Entry 4MCT (X-ray diffraction, 2.80 A resolution); this record covers chains A and B of the 4 polymer chains in the assembly.

== Chain A ==
Name: Antidote protein
Organism: Proteus vulgaris
UniProt: Q7A224 (Q7A224_PROVU); residues 1-104 here = UniProt positions 1-104
Sequence (125 residues; each row starts with the number of its first residue):
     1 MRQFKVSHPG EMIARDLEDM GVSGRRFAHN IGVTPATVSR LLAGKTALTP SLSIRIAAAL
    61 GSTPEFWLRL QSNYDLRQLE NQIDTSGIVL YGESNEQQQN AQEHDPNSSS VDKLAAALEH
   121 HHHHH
Disordered / not traced: 93-125
Sequence notes: expression tag (105-125)
Modified residues: Mse-1 (selenomethionine; parent Met); Mse-12 (selenomethionine; parent Met); Mse-20 (selenomethionine; parent Met)
From the paper describing this entry:
  - self-association interface (contacts with another copy of this molecule): Ile-54, Leu-68, Leu-76, Leu-79, Ile-83, Ile-88, Tyr-91

== Chain B ==
Name: Killer protein
Organism: Proteus vulgaris
UniProt: Q7A225 (Q7A225_PROVU); residue numbers follow UniProt; this construct covers 1-92
Sequence (93 residues; row label = number of the first residue in the row; numbering starts at 0):
     0 MMIKSFKHKG LKLLFEKGVT SGVPAQDVDR INDRLQAIDT ATEIGELNRQ IYKLHPLKGD
    60 REGYWSITVR ANWRITFQFI NGDAYILNYE DYH
Disordered / not traced: 91-92
Sequence notes: expression tag (0)
Modified residues: Mse-0 (selenomethionine; parent Met); Mse-1 (selenomethionine; parent Met)
From the paper describing this entry:
  - catalytic residues: His-92 (citing earlier work)

== Chain A / chain B interface ==
Pairs across the interface (35; chain A residue first):
  Mse-1(A) / Phe-14(B)
  Mse-1(A) / Glu-15(B)
  Arg-2(A) / Phe-14(B)
  Gln-3(A) / Phe-14(B)
  Gln-3(A) / Asn-31(B)  hydrogen bond (side chain-backbone)
  Gln-3(A) / Gln-35(B)
  Phe-4(A) / Phe-14(B)  hydrogen bond (backbone-backbone)
  Phe-4(A) / Glu-15(B)
  Phe-4(A) / Lys-16(B)
  Phe-4(A) / Gly-17(B)
  Lys-5(A) / Asn-31(B)  hydrogen bond (backbone-side chain)
  Val-6(A) / Gln-35(B)
  Ser-7(A) / Asp-32(B)
  Ser-7(A) / Gln-35(B)  hydrogen bond (backbone-side chain)
  Mse-12(A) / Asp-32(B)
  Mse-12(A) / Gln-35(B)
  Arg-15(A) / Asp-28(B)
  Arg-15(A) / Asp-32(B)  salt bridge
  Asp-16(A) / Arg-48(B)  salt bridge
  Asp-16(A) / Ile-50(B)
  Asp-19(A) / Arg-29(B)  salt bridge
  Mse-20(A) / Ile-50(B)  hydrophobic
  Leu-60(A) / Arg-48(B)  hydrogen bond (backbone-side chain)
  Ser-62(A) / Glu-45(B)  hydrogen bond (side chain-backbone)
  Thr-63(A) / Glu-45(B)  hydrogen bond
  Phe-66(A) / Ala-36(B)
  Phe-66(A) / Ala-40(B)
  Trp-67(A) / Arg-48(B)
  Arg-69(A) / Thr-39(B)  hydrogen bond (side chain-backbone)
  Arg-69(A) / Ala-40(B)
  Arg-69(A) / Thr-41(B)
  Arg-69(A) / Glu-45(B)  salt bridge
  Leu-70(A) / Gln-35(B)
  Leu-70(A) / Thr-39(B)
  Asn-73(A) / Thr-39(B)
Also at the interface, not in a pair above, chain A (22 interface residues in all): Gly-61, Glu-65
Also at the interface, not in a pair above, chain B (20 interface residues in all): Leu-13, Arg-33, Leu-34, Asp-38
The authors on this interface:
  - specific contacts: Gln-3(A)/Asn-31(B) (hydrogen bond), Phe-4(A)/Phe-14(B) (backbone contact), Arg-15(A)/Asp-32(B) (salt bridge), Asp-16(A)/Arg-48(B) (salt bridge), Asp-19(A)/Arg-29(B) (salt bridge), Arg-69(A)/Glu-45(B) (salt bridge)
  - interface residues, chain A: Lys-5(A), Ser-7(A), Mse-12(A), Phe-66(A), Leu-70(A)
  - interface residues, chain B: Leu-13(B), Asn-31(B), Asp-32(B), Gln-35(B), Ala-36(B), Thr-39(B)

== Overview ==
Chain A and chain B form an interface of 22 and 20 residues respectively; the contacts include 8 hydrogen
bonds and 4 salt bridges. Among the polar pairs are Arg-15(A)/Asp-32(B), Asp-16(A)/Arg-48(B) and
Asp-19(A)/Arg-29(B). The authors report a hydrogen bond between Gln-3(A) and Asn-31(B); a backbone contact
between Phe-4(A) and Phe-14(B); salt bridges between Arg-15(A) and Asp-32(B), Asp-16(A) and Arg-48(B) and
Asp-19(A) and Arg-29(B) among others. The paper reports the catalytic residue His-92(B); interface residues
Lys-5(A), Ser-7(A) and Leu-13(B) among others.
Here chain A is Antidote protein and chain B is Killer protein, both from Proteus vulgaris. Entry 4MCT (P.
vulgaris HIGBA structure, crystal form 1) was determined by X-ray diffraction (same publication as 4MCX).
